Entry 1EWX (X-ray diffraction, 1.70 A resolution); this record covers chain A.

Chain A:
Molecule: Tryparedoxin I
Organism: Crithidia fasciculata
UniProt: O96438 (O96438_CRIFA); residue numbers follow UniProt; this construct covers 2-146
Amino-acid sequence (146 residues; row label = number of the first residue in the row):
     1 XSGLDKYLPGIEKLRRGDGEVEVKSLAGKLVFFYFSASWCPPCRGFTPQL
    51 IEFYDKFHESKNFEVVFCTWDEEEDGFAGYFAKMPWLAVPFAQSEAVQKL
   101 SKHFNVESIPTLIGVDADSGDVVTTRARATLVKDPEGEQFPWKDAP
Disordered / not traced: 146
Modified residues: ACE (acetyl group) at position 1
Disulfides: Cys-40/Cys-43

Summary:
Chain A is Tryparedoxin I (Crithidia fasciculata); the structure, Crystal structure of native tryparedoxin I
from Crithidia fasciculata, was determined by X-ray diffraction, deposited together with 1FG4, 1I5G and 1EZK.
